7ZR7 - chains H and L of the 9 polymer chains in the assembly; structure by electron microscopy, 3.70 A resolution.

# Chain H
Molecule: Omi-42 heavy chain
From: Homo sapiens
Amino-acid sequence (125 residues; each row starts with the number of its first residue):
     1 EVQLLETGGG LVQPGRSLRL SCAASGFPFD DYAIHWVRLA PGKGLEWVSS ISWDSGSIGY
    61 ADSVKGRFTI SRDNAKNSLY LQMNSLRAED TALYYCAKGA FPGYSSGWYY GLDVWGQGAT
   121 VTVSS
Cystine bridges: Cys22-Cys96

# Chain L
Molecule: Omi-42 light chain
From: Homo sapiens
Amino-acid sequence (109 residues; row label = number of the first residue in the row):
     1 QSVVTQPPSA SGSLGQSVTI SCTGTSSDVG GYNYVSWYQQ HPGKAPKLMI FEVSKRPSGV
    61 PDRFSGSKSG NTASLTVSGL QAEDEADYYC SSYAGNKGVF GGGTKLTVL
Disordered / not traced: 1
Cystine bridges: Cys22-Cys90

# Interface between chain H and chain L
Residue-residue contacts (33; chain H residue first):
  Val37(H) - Phe100(L)  hydrophobic
  Leu39(H) - Gln40(L)
  Leu39(H) - Tyr89(L)
  Gly44(H) - Tyr89(L)
  Gly44(H) - Gly102(L)
  Leu45(H) - Tyr89(L)  hydrophobic
  Leu45(H) - Phe100(L)
  Trp47(H) - Lys97(L)
  Trp47(H) - Gly98(L)
  Trp47(H) - Phe100(L)
  Tyr95(H) - Gln40(L)  hydrogen bond
  Tyr104(H) - Asn96(L)
  Ser105(H) - Tyr93(L)
  Ser105(H) - Asn96(L)
  Trp108(H) - Tyr34(L)
  Trp108(H) - Ser91(L)
  Trp108(H) - Tyr93(L)  hydrophobic
  Trp108(H) - Gly98(L)
  Trp108(H) - Phe100(L)  hydrophobic
  Tyr109(H) - Tyr34(L)
  Tyr109(H) - Glu52(L)
  Tyr110(H) - Leu48(L)
  Tyr110(H) - Phe51(L)
  Tyr110(H) - Glu52(L)
  Gly111(H) - Ser36(L)
  Gly111(H) - Tyr38(L)
  Gly111(H) - Leu48(L)
  Leu112(H) - Tyr38(L)  hydrogen bond (backbone-side chain)
  Leu112(H) - Leu48(L)
  Trp115(H) - Tyr38(L)  hydrophobic
  Trp115(H) - Ala45(L)  hydrophobic
  Trp115(H) - Pro46(L)
  Gly116(H) - Ala45(L)
Other interface residues (no listed pair), chain H (18 interface residues in all): Glu46, Gly107, Asp113
Other interface residues (no listed pair), chain L (20 interface residues in all): Lys44, Val99, Gly101

# Overview
Chain H and chain L form an interface of 18 and 20 residues respectively; the contacts include 2 hydrogen
bonds. Polar pairs include Tyr95(H)-Gln40(L) and Leu112(H)-Tyr38(L).
Here chain H is Omi-42 heavy chain and chain L is Omi-42 light chain, both from Homo sapiens. Entry 7ZR7
(Omi-42 fab in complex with sars-cov-2 beta spike glycoprotein) was determined by electron microscopy (same
publication as 7ZF6, 7ZF7, 7ZFD, 7ZFF, 7ZR8 and 7ZRC).
